PDB entry 5XOQ | X-ray diffraction, 1.87 A resolution | chains A and C of the 4 polymer chains in the assembly

[Chain A]
Molecule: Cysteine synthase
From: Planctopirus limnophila (strain ATCC 43296 / DSM 3776 / IFAM 1008 / 290)
Notes: EC 2.5.1.47
UniProtKB: D5STP0 (D5STP0_PLAL2); residues 1-309 here = UniProt positions 1-309
Sequence (310 residues; each row starts with the number of its first residue; numbering starts at 0):
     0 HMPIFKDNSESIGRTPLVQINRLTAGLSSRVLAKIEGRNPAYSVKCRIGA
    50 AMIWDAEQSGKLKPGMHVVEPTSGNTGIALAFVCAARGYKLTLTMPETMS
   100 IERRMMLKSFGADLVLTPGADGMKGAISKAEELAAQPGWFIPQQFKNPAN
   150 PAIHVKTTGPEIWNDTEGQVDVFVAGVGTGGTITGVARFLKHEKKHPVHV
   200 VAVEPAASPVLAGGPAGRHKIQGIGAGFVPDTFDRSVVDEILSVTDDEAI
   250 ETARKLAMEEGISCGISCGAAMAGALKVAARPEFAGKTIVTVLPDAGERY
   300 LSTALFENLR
Modified / non-standard residues: Lys44 ((2S)-2-amino-6-[[3-hydroxy-2-methyl-5-(phosphonooxymethyl)pyridin-4-yl]methylideneamino]hexanoic acid; LLP)
Sequence notes: expression tag (0)

[Chain C]
Molecule: Gly-phe-ser-gly-gly-asp-gly-ile
Sequence (8 residues; row label = number of the first residue in the row):
   260 GFSGGDGI

[How chain A and chain C interact]
Contacting residue pairs - 31 pairs, chain A then chain C:
  Lys44(A) with Ile267(C)
  Thr71(A) with Ile267(C), hydrogen bond (side chain-backbone)
  Ser72(A) with Asp265(C), hydrogen bond; Gly266(C), hydrogen bond (side chain-backbone)
  Gly73(A) with Gly266(C); Ile267(C)
  Asn74(A) with Ile267(C), hydrogen bond (backbone-backbone)
  Thr75(A) with Ile267(C), hydrogen bond (backbone-backbone)
  Met122(A) with Gly263(C); Gly264(C); Asp265(C)
  Gln143(A) with Ile267(C), hydrogen bond (side chain-backbone)
  Phe144(A) with Ile267(C), hydrophobic
  Gly177(A) with Ile267(C)
  Thr178(A) with Ile267(C)
  Gly216(A) with Phe261(C); Ser262(C)
  Arg217(A) with Phe261(C); Ser262(C), hydrogen bond
  His218(A) with Gly260(C); Phe261(C), hydrogen bond (backbone-backbone)
  Gln221(A) with Phe261(C); Gly266(C)
  Gly222(A) with Gly266(C), hydrogen bond (backbone-backbone); Ile267(C)
  Ala225(A) with Ser262(C); Gly263(C), hydrogen bond (backbone-backbone); Gly264(C), hydrogen bond (backbone-backbone); Ile267(C), hydrophobic
  Phe227(A) with Gly263(C); Gly264(C)
Interface residues without a listed pair, chain A (25 interface residues in all): Pro95, Thr97, Ile126, Lys219, Ile220, Ile223, Gly224

[Overview]
Chain A and chain C form an interface of 25 and 8 residues respectively; the contacts include 11 hydrogen
bonds. Among the polar pairs are Thr71(A)-Ile267(C), Ser72(A)-Asp265(C) and Ser72(A)-Gly266(C).
Chain A is Cysteine synthase (Planctopirus limnophila (strain ATCC 43296 / DSM 3776 / IFAM 1008 / 290)) and
chain C is Gly-phe-ser-gly-gly-asp-gly-ile; the structure, Crystal structure of O-Acetylserine Sulfhydrylase
with bound Transcription Factor peptide inhibitor from Planctomyces limnophilus, was determined by X-ray
diffraction.
